Entry 3VYQ (X-ray diffraction, 2.52 A resolution); this record covers chains A and B of the 4 polymer chains in the assembly.

== Chain A ==
Protein: Methyl-CpG-binding domain protein 4
Organism: Mus musculus
Notes: EC 3.2.2.-; fragment: methyl CpG binding domain
UniProtKB: Q9Z2D7 (MBD4_MOUSE); numbering as in UniProt (aligned over 63-136)
Sequence (74 residues; each row starts with the number of its first residue):
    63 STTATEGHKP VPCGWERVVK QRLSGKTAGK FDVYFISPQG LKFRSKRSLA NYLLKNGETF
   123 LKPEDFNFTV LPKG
Not modelled in the structure: 63-69, 133-136
Ion coordination: Zn2+ near Cys-75 (its only coordinating residue here)
Reported in the primary citation:
  - binding site for the 11-nt DNA strand: Arg-84
  - binding site for the 11-nt DNA strand (chain B): Arg-106
  - specificity-determining residues: Asp-94 (proposed by the authors, not directly observed)

== Chain B ==
Molecule: 11-nt DNA strand
Sequence (11 nucleotides; numbered 1 to 11; the number before each row is that of its first residue):
     1 ACATCCGGTG A
Not modelled in the structure: 1
Modified / non-standard residues: 5CM (5-methyl-2'-deoxy-cytidine-5'-monophosphate) at position 6

== Interface between chain A and chain B ==
Residue-residue contacts (9):
  Arg-106(A) / 5CM_6(B)  base contact
  Arg-106(A) / DG7(B)  hydrogen bond to the base
  Ser-107(A) / DC5(B)  phosphate contact
  Ser-107(A) / 5CM_6(B)  hydrogen bond to the phosphate
  Lys-108(A) / DC5(B)  hydrogen bond to the phosphate
  Arg-109(A) / DC5(B)  hydrogen bond to the phosphate
  Arg-109(A) / 5CM_6(B)  phosphate contact
  Ser-110(A) / 5CM_6(B)  phosphate contact
  Thr-131(A) / DT4(B)  phosphate contact
Interface residues without a listed pair, chain A (8 interface residues in all): Arg-84, Lys-92

== In short ==
The interface between chain A and chain B involves 8 residues on one side and 4 on the other, with 4 hydrogen
bonds. Among the polar pairs are Arg-106(A)/DG7(B), Ser-107(A)/5CM_6(B) and Lys-108(A)/DC5(B). The paper
reports a binding site for the 11-nt DNA strand at Arg-84(A); a binding site for the 11-nt DNA strand (chain
B) at Arg-106(A).
Here chain A is Methyl-CpG-binding domain protein 4 (Mus musculus) and chain B is an 11-nt DNA strand. Entry
3VYQ (Crystal structure of the methyl CpG Binding Domain of MBD4 in complex with the 5mCG/TG sequence ...) was
determined by X-ray diffraction together with 3VXV, 3VXX and 3VYB from the same study.
